PDB entry 3U6K | X-ray diffraction, 2.45 A resolution | chains A and C

# Chain A
Protein: Elongation factor Tu 1
Source organism: Escherichia coli
UniProt: P0CE47 (EFTU1_ECOLI); residues 2-393 here correspond to UniProt positions 3-394 (UniProt number = residue number + 1)
Sequence (394 residues; row label = number of the first residue in the row; numbering starts at 0):
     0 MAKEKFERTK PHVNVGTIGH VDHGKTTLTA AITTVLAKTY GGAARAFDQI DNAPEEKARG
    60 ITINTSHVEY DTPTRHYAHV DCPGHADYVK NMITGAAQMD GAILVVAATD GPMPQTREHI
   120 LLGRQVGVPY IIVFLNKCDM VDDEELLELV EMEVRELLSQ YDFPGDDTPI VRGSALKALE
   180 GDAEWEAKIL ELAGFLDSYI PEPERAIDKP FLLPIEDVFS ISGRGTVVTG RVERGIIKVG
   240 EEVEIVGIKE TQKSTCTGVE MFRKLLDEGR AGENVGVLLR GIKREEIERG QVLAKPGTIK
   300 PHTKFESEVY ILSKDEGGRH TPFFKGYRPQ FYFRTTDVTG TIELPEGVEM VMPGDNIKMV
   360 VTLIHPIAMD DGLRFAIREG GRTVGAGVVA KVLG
Unresolved in the structure: 0-7
Construct notes: expression tag (0-1)
Bound ions: Mg2+: Thr25 (together with GDP)
Ligand contacts: GDP (guanosine-5'-diphosphate): His19, Val20, Asp21, His22, Gly23, Lys24, Thr25, Thr26, Phe46, Asn135, Lys136, Asp138, Met139, Ser173, Ala174, Leu175

# Chain C
Protein: Thiocillin GE2270 analogue NVP-LDK733
UniProt: Q7M0J8 (THCL_PLARO); residues 1-12 here = UniProt positions 1-12
Sequence (12 residues; numbered 1 to 12; the number before each row is that of its first residue):
     1 SCNCVCGFCC SX
Modified positions: Cys2, Cys9, Cys10 ((2Z)-2-amino-3-sulfanylprop-2-enoic acid; BB9); Asn3 (n-methyl asparagine; MEN); Cys4 ((2z)-2-amino-3-sulfanylbut-2-enoic acid; BB6); Cys6 ((2Z)-2-amino-4-methoxy-3-sulfanylbut-2-enoic acid; BB7); Phe8 ((2s,3s)-beta-hydroxy-phenylalanine; BB8); Ser11 (3-hydroxy-2-iminopropanoic acid; MH6); 9BB (trans-4-({[(E)-1-amino-2-sulfanylethenyl]carbamoyl}oxy)cyclohexanecarboxylic acid) at position 12
Glycans and other covalent adducts: covalent link Ser1-Cys10; covalent link Ser1-Ser11

# How chain A and chain C interact
Residue-residue contacts - 32 pairs, chain A then chain C:
  Glu215(A) - Phe8(C)
  Asp216(A) - Phe8(C)
  Asp216(A) - Cys9(C)
  Phe218(A) - Ser1(C)
  Phe218(A) - Cys2(C)
  Phe218(A) - Cys10(C)
  Ile220(A) - 9BB_12(C)
  Val226(A) - 9BB_12(C)
  Thr228(A) - Phe8(C)
  Thr228(A) - Cys9(C)
  Thr256(A) - 9BB_12(C)
  Gly257(A) - 9BB_12(C)
  Glu259(A) - Ser1(C)
  Glu259(A) - Cys10(C)
  Glu259(A) - Ser11(C)  hydrogen bond (side chain-backbone)
  Glu259(A) - 9BB_12(C)
  Met260(A) - Asn3(C)
  Phe261(A) - Asn3(C)
  Phe261(A) - Cys4(C)
  Phe261(A) - Val5(C)
  Phe261(A) - Cys6(C)
  Arg262(A) - Ser1(C)
  Arg262(A) - Cys2(C)
  Arg262(A) - Cys4(C)
  Asn273(A) - Asn3(C)
  Asn273(A) - Cys6(C)  hydrogen bond (side chain-backbone)
  Asn273(A) - Gly7(C)
  Asn273(A) - Phe8(C)
  Val274(A) - Cys10(C)
  Gly275(A) - Cys10(C)
  Gly275(A) - 9BB_12(C)
  Leu277(A) - 9BB_12(C)
Other interface residues (no listed pair), chain A (20 interface residues in all): Arg223, Val258, Leu264, Val276

# Summary
20 residues of chain A face 12 of chain C across their interface; the contacts include 2 hydrogen bonds. Among
the polar pairs are Glu259(A)-Ser11(C) and Asn273(A)-Cys6(C). Bound to chain A: GDP.
Here chain A is Elongation factor Tu 1 (Escherichia coli) and chain C is Thiocillin GE2270 analogue
NVP-LDK733. Entry 3U6K (Ef-tu (escherichia coli) in complex with nvp-ldk733) was determined by X-ray
diffraction, deposited together with 3U6B.
